8EJ8 - chains C and F of the 3 polymer chains in the assembly; structure by X-ray diffraction, 1.45 A resolution.

# Chain C
Molecule: 16-nt DNA strand
Sequence (16 nucleotides; row label = number of the first residue in the row):
     1 AATAAAAGGAAGTGGG

# Chain F
Name: Transcription factor PU.1
From: Homo sapiens
Notes: fragment: ETS-Domain
UniProt: P17947 (SPI1_HUMAN); residues 165-270 here = UniProt positions 165-270
Chain sequence (106 residues; numbered 165 to 270; the number before each row is that of its first residue):
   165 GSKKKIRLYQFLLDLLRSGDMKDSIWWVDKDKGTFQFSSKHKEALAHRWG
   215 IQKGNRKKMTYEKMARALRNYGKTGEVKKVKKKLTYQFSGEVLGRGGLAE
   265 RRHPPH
Not modelled in the structure: 165-168, 260-270
Sequence notes: engineered mutation Glu226 (Gln in P17947)
UniProt features mapped onto this chain:
  - DNA-binding region: Ile170 to Ser253 (ETS)
  - binding site (DNA): Lys217, Arg230, Arg233, Lys243
  - natural variant: His211 (H211P: In AGM10), Val241 (V241G: In AGM10)

# Interface between chain C and chain F
Pairs across the interface (16; chain C residue first):
  DA5(C) - Ser203(F)  hydrogen bond to the phosphate
  DA5(C) - Lys206(F)  salt bridge to the phosphate
  DA5(C) - Lys247(F)  sugar contact
  DA5(C) - Leu248(F)  phosphate contact
  DA6(C) - Lys243(F)  salt bridge to the phosphate
  DA6(C) - Lys246(F)  phosphate contact
  DA6(C) - Lys247(F)  phosphate contact
  DA6(C) - Leu248(F)  hydrogen bond to the phosphate
  DA7(C) - Glu226(F)  hydrogen bond to the base
  DA7(C) - Arg233(F)  hydrogen bond to the base
  DA7(C) - Lys243(F)  phosphate contact
  DG8(C) - Arg230(F)  hydrogen bond to the base
  DG8(C) - Arg233(F)  hydrogen bond to the base
  DG9(C) - Arg230(F)  hydrogen bond to the base
  DA10(C) - Arg230(F)  base contact
  DT13(C) - Arg220(F)  sugar contact
Other interface residues (no listed pair), chain C (8 interface residues in all): DG14
Other interface residues (no listed pair), chain F (11 interface residues in all): Tyr225

# In short
Chain C and chain F form an interface of 8 and 11 residues respectively, with 7 hydrogen bonds and 2 salt
bridges. Polar contacts include DA7(C)-Glu226(F), DA7(C)-Arg233(F) and DG8(C)-Arg230(F). From UniProt: a
DNA-binding region and 4 DNA-binding residues on chain F.
Chain C is a 16-nt DNA strand and chain F is Transcription factor PU.1 (Homo sapiens); the structure, Human
PU.1 ETS-Domain (165-270) Q226E Mutant Bound to d(AATAAAAGGAAGTGGG), was determined by X-ray diffraction
together with 8E3K, 8E3R, 8E4H, 8E5Y, 8EBH, 8EE9 and 14 further entries from the same study.
